6RDN - chains Q and S of the 31 polymer chains in the assembly; structure by electron microscopy, 3.20 A resolution.

[Chain Q]
Name: epsilon: Polytomella F-ATP synthase epsilon subunit
Source organism: Polytomella sp. Pringsheim 198.80
Chain sequence (74 residues; row label = number of the first residue in the row):
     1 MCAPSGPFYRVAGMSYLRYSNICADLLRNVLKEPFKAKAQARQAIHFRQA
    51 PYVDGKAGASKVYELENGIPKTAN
Disordered / not traced: 1-2

[Chain S]
Name: ATP synthase gamma chain, mitochondrial
Source organism: Polytomella sp. Pringsheim 198.80
Reference sequence: Q4LDE7 (Q4LDE7_9CHLO); numbering as in UniProt (aligned over 1-317)
Chain sequence (317 residues; numbered 1 to 317; the number before each row is that of its first residue):
     1 MALRKAVLSLGLSQGVAAEAVLGSGMFNAVQHESVRYASNQAVKQRIRAI
    51 KNIGKITKAMKMVAASKMKNAQIAVEQSRGLVDPFVRLFGDFPAVNSNKS
   101 VVVAVTSDKGLCGGLNSNITKYTRATLATTESEGKDVVVVSIGDKGRSQL
   151 TRIESQRYQLAIADTYKVRVTFGQASLIVEELIKHNPQSYQILFNKFRSA
   201 ISFKPTVATILSPDLLEKQLEDVTGNSLDAYDIEASHERSDVLRDLTEFH
   251 LGVTLYNAMLENNCSEHASRMSAMENSTKSAGEMLGKLTLDYNRKRQATI
   301 TTELIEIIAGASALMDE
Disordered / not traced: 1-38, 316-317

[Interface between chain Q and chain S]
Residue-residue contacts (62; chain Q residue first):
  Ser-5(Q) / Asp-241(S)
  Gly-6(Q) / His-237(S)  hydrogen bond (backbone-side chain)
  Gly-6(Q) / Asp-241(S)
  Pro-7(Q) / Ser-236(S)
  Pro-7(Q) / His-237(S)
  Tyr-9(Q) / Asp-245(S)  hydrogen bond
  Arg-10(Q) / Arg-244(S)
  Arg-10(Q) / Asp-245(S)  salt bridge
  Arg-10(Q) / Glu-248(S)  salt bridge
  Ser-15(Q) / Glu-180(S)  hydrogen bond
  Ser-15(Q) / Glu-248(S)
  Tyr-16(Q) / Asp-245(S)
  Tyr-16(Q) / Glu-248(S)  hydrogen bond (backbone-side chain)
  Leu-17(Q) / Phe-172(S)  hydrophobic
  Leu-17(Q) / Ser-176(S)
  Leu-17(Q) / Val-179(S)  hydrophobic
  Leu-17(Q) / Glu-248(S)
  Leu-17(Q) / Gly-252(S)
  Arg-18(Q) / Leu-177(S)
  Arg-18(Q) / Glu-180(S)  salt bridge
  Asn-21(Q) / Phe-172(S)
  Asn-21(Q) / Gly-173(S)
  Asn-21(Q) / Ser-176(S)  hydrogen bond
  Ala-41(Q) / Arg-169(S)  hydrogen bond (backbone-side chain)
  Ala-41(Q) / Thr-171(S)
  Arg-42(Q) / Thr-171(S)
  Ala-44(Q) / Thr-171(S)  hydrogen bond (backbone-side chain)
  Ile-45(Q) / Gly-173(S)
  Ile-45(Q) / Gln-174(S)
  Ile-45(Q) / Leu-177(S)  hydrophobic
  His-46(Q) / Asp-164(S)
  His-46(Q) / Val-168(S)
  His-46(Q) / Gln-174(S)
  Phe-47(Q) / Ile-162(S)  hydrophobic
  Phe-47(Q) / Ala-163(S)
  Phe-47(Q) / Asp-164(S)
  Phe-47(Q) / Gln-174(S)
  Phe-47(Q) / Leu-177(S)  hydrophobic
  Phe-47(Q) / Ile-178(S)  hydrophobic
  Arg-48(Q) / Asp-144(S)  salt bridge
  Arg-48(Q) / Ile-162(S)
  Arg-48(Q) / Ala-163(S)  hydrogen bond (backbone-backbone)
  Arg-48(Q) / Asp-164(S)  salt bridge
  Gln-49(Q) / Leu-160(S)
  Gln-49(Q) / Ala-161(S)
  Gln-49(Q) / Glu-181(S)  hydrogen bond
  Ala-50(Q) / Leu-160(S)
  Ala-50(Q) / Ala-161(S)  hydrogen bond (backbone-backbone)
  Pro-51(Q) / Gln-159(S)
  Tyr-52(Q) / Arg-147(S)
  Tyr-52(Q) / Tyr-158(S)
  Tyr-52(Q) / Gln-159(S)  hydrogen bond (backbone-backbone)
  Tyr-52(Q) / Ala-161(S)  hydrophobic
  Gly-55(Q) / Thr-151(S)
  Gly-55(Q) / Ser-155(S)
  Lys-56(Q) / Arg-147(S)  hydrogen bond (side chain-backbone)
  Lys-56(Q) / Thr-151(S)  hydrogen bond
  Tyr-63(Q) / Leu-177(S)  hydrophobic
  Tyr-63(Q) / Glu-181(S)  hydrogen bond
  Ile-69(Q) / Leu-177(S)  hydrophobic
  Asn-74(Q) / Glu-180(S)  hydrogen bond
  Asn-74(Q) / Lys-184(S)
Interface residues without a listed pair, chain Q (28 interface residues in all): Gln-43, Lys-61
Interface residues without a listed pair, chain S (33 interface residues in all): Thr-165, Phe-249

[In short]
The interface between chain Q and chain S involves 28 residues on one side and 33 on the other, with 15
hydrogen bonds and 5 salt bridges. Among the polar pairs are Arg-10(Q)/Asp-245(S), Arg-10(Q)/Glu-248(S) and
Arg-18(Q)/Glu-180(S).
Chain Q is epsilon: Polytomella F-ATP synthase epsilon subunit and chain S is ATP synthase gamma chain,
mitochondrial, both from Polytomella sp. Pringsheim 198.80; the structure, Cryo-EM structure of Polytomella
F-ATP synthase, Rotary substate 1C, monomer-masked refinement, was determined by electron microscopy (same
publication as 6RD4, 6RD5, 6RD6, 6RD7, 6RD8, 6RD9 and 46 further entries).
